6RDI - chains 1 and 6 of the 31 polymer chains in the assembly; structure by electron microscopy, 3.20 A resolution.

[Chain 1]
Protein: ATP synthase associated protein ASA1
Source organism: Polytomella sp. Pringsheim 198.80
UniProt: Q85JD5 (Q85JD5_9CHLO); residue numbers follow UniProt; this construct covers 1-618
Amino-acid sequence (618 residues; each row starts with the number of its first residue):
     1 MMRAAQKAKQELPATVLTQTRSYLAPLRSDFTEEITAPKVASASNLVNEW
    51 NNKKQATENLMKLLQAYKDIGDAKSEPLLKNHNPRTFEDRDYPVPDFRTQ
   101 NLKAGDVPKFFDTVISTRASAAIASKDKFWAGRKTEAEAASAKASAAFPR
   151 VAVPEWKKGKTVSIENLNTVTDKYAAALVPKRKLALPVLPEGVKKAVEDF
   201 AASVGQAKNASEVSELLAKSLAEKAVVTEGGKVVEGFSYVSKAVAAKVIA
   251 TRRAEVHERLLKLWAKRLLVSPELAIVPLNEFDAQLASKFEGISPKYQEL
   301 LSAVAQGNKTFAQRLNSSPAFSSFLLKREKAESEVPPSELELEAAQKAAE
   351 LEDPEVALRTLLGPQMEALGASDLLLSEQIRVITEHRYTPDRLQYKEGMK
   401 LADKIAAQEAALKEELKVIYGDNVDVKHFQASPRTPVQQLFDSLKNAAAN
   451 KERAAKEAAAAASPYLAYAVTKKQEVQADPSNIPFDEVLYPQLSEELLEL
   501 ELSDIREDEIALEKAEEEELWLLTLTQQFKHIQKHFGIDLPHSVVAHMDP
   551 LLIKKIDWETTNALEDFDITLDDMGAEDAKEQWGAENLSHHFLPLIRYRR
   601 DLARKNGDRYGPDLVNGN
Unresolved in the structure: 1-22, 618

[Chain 6]
Protein: Mitochondrial ATP synthase subunit ASA6
Source organism: Polytomella sp. Pringsheim 198.80
UniProt: D7P897 (D7P897_9CHLO); residue numbers follow UniProt; this construct covers 1-151
Amino-acid sequence (151 residues; each row starts with the number of its first residue):
     1 MMLRTLTRSSAVAGQAVRLFKTSAAAAEGNSVAGIIKSVNETSGANLLSS
    51 LKTIKAQAAPIYPAAASSTGYSTQAKIALFGALSWILYRADGQSKAHEWI
   101 VDLNLNVLQAAWLISFSSLIPFRAVYFAFRGMAPATASTLNGLKTFSSIS
   151 L
Unresolved in the structure: 1-27

[Chain 1 / chain 6 interface]
Contacting residue pairs (78):
  Glu258(1) - Gly44(6)
  Leu261(1) - Leu47(6)  hydrophobic
  Lys262(1) - Val39(6)
  Lys262(1) - Asn40(6)  hydrogen bond (side chain-backbone)
  Lys262(1) - Thr42(6)  hydrogen bond (side chain-backbone)
  Trp264(1) - Leu151(6)  hydrophobic
  Lys266(1) - Val39(6)
  Lys266(1) - Asn40(6)  hydrogen bond
  Arg267(1) - Ser150(6)  hydrogen bond (side chain-backbone)
  Leu269(1) - Ile35(6)  hydrophobic
  Leu269(1) - Leu51(6)
  Leu269(1) - Ile54(6)  hydrophobic
  Leu269(1) - Lys55(6)
  Val270(1) - Val32(6)  hydrophobic
  Pro272(1) - Lys55(6)
  Glu273(1) - Thr145(6)
  Phe282(1) - Phe146(6)  hydrophobic
  Phe282(1) - Ile149(6)  hydrophobic
  Phe282(1) - Leu151(6)  hydrophobic
  Gln285(1) - Phe146(6)
  Phe290(1) - Lys144(6)
  Phe290(1) - Phe146(6)  hydrophobic
  Phe290(1) - Ser147(6)
  Ile293(1) - Phe146(6)  hydrophobic
  Gln298(1) - Lys144(6)
  Gln298(1) - Phe146(6)
  Leu301(1) - Phe146(6)  hydrophobic
  Phe311(1) - Arg130(6)
  Leu315(1) - Phe127(6)  hydrophobic
  Leu315(1) - Arg130(6)
  Ala320(1) - Tyr126(6)
  Phe321(1) - Tyr126(6)  hydrophobic
  Phe321(1) - Phe127(6)  hydrophobic
  Leu325(1) - Phe122(6)  hydrophobic
  Leu326(1) - Phe122(6)
  Leu326(1) - Arg123(6)
  Leu326(1) - Tyr126(6)  hydrophobic
  Glu329(1) - Arg123(6)  salt bridge
  Lys330(1) - Arg123(6)
  Ala331(1) - Phe127(6)  hydrophobic
  Ser333(1) - Arg123(6)
  Glu334(1) - Arg123(6)  salt bridge
  Glu334(1) - Phe127(6)
  Glu352(1) - Lys55(6)  salt bridge
  Asp353(1) - Lys52(6)  salt bridge
  Pro354(1) - Leu51(6)  hydrophobic
  Glu355(1) - Leu48(6)
  Glu355(1) - Leu51(6)
  Glu355(1) - Lys52(6)
  Leu358(1) - Leu51(6)  hydrophobic
  Arg359(1) - Leu48(6)
  Met366(1) - Leu48(6)  hydrophobic
  Ala515(1) - Leu151(6)
  Glu519(1) - Ile36(6)
  Leu520(1) - Asn30(6)
  Leu520(1) - Val32(6)  hydrophobic
  Leu520(1) - Ala33(6)
  Leu520(1) - Ile36(6)  hydrophobic
  Leu522(1) - Ser148(6)
  Leu522(1) - Ser150(6)
  Leu523(1) - Val32(6)  hydrophobic
  Thr524(1) - Asn30(6)  hydrogen bond
  Leu525(1) - Leu143(6)
  Thr526(1) - Leu143(6)
  Thr526(1) - Ser148(6)  hydrogen bond
  Gln527(1) - Ser31(6)  hydrogen bond
  Gln527(1) - Val32(6)
  Phe529(1) - Leu140(6)  hydrophobic
  Phe529(1) - Gly142(6)
  Phe529(1) - Leu143(6)  hydrophobic
  His531(1) - Pro60(6)
  His531(1) - Tyr62(6)  hydrogen bond
  Ile532(1) - Leu140(6)  hydrophobic
  Gln533(1) - Leu140(6)
  Lys534(1) - Tyr62(6)
  His535(1) - Tyr62(6)  hydrogen bond
  Phe536(1) - Ala135(6)
  Gly537(1) - Arg130(6)  hydrogen bond (backbone-side chain)
Other interface residues (no listed pair), chain 1 (58 interface residues in all): Ala265, Leu268, Leu274, Leu286, Ser302, Ile538, His547
Other interface residues (no listed pair), chain 6 (40 interface residues in all): Glu28, Ala58, Ala124, Thr136, Asn141

[Overview]
The interface between chain 1 and chain 6 involves 58 residues on one side and 40 on the other, with 10
hydrogen bonds and 4 salt bridges. Polar contacts include Glu329(1)-Arg123(6), Glu334(1)-Arg123(6) and
Glu352(1)-Lys55(6).
Chain 1 is ATP synthase associated protein ASA1 and chain 6 is Mitochondrial ATP synthase subunit ASA6, both
from Polytomella sp. Pringsheim 198.80; the structure, Cryo-EM structure of Polytomella F-ATP synthase, Rotary
substate 1A, monomer-masked refinement, was determined by electron microscopy together with 6RD4, 6RD5, 6RD6,
6RD7, 6RD8, 6RD9 and 46 further entries from the same study.
